PDB entry 9EUG | electron microscopy, 4.50 A resolution (low resolution: residue-level contacts below are approximate; hydrogen-bond / salt-bridge calls are withheld) | chains R and S of the 27 polymer chains in the assembly

Chain R (and S):
Name: Capsid protein
From: Staphylococcus phage 812
Notes: chain S of this document is another copy of the same molecule, construct and numbering; everything in this record applies to it too
UniProt: A1YTP2 (A1YTP2_9CAUD); residues 1-142 here = UniProt positions 1-142
Amino-acid sequence (142 residues; each row starts with the number of its first residue):
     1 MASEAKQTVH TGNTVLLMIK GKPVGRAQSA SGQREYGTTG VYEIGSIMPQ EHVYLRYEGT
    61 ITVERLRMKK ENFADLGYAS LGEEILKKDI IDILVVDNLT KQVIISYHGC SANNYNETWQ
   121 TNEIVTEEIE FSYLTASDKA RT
Unresolved in the structure: 1, 141-142

How chain R and chain S interact:
Contacting residue pairs (68; chain R residue first):
  R26(R) with T8(S); V9(S)
  Y54(R) with I47(S)
  L55(R) with I47(S)
  R56(R) with Y42(S); I47(S)
  Y57(R) with Y42(S); I47(S); M48(S)
  R67(R) with V9(S); H10(S)
  M68(R) with T8(S)
  K69(R) with E4(S); Q7(S); T8(S); H10(S)
  S80(R) with Y36(S); Y57(S)
  L81(R) with R34(S); Y57(S); A136(S); S137(S)
  G82(R) with Y57(S); A136(S)
  I85(R) with Y36(S); Y57(S)
  S111(R) with T38(S); H52(S); Y54(S)
  A112(R) with Y36(S); T38(S)
  N113(R) with E35(S); Y36(S); T38(S)
  N114(R) with R34(S); E35(S)
  Y115(R) with G32(S); R34(S); Y36(S)
  N116(R) with G32(S); Q33(S)
  E117(R) with S31(S); G32(S); R34(S); I105(S)
  T118(R) with A30(S); S31(S)
  W119(R) with V15(S); S29(S); A30(S); V95(S); I105(S)
  Q120(R) with G12(S); Q28(S); S29(S)
  T121(R) with A27(S); Q28(S)
  E123(R) with T11(S); G12(S)
  I124(R) with V9(S); H10(S)
  V125(R) with H10(S); T11(S)
  S132(R) with H52(S)
  Y133(R) with H52(S)
  L134(R) with P49(S); H52(S)
  T135(R) with M48(S)
Interface residues without a listed pair, chain R (33 interface residues in all): L66, G109, N122
Interface residues without a listed pair, chain S (36 interface residues in all): Q50, E51, D97, I104, Y107, D138

Overview:
33 residues of chain R and 36 residues of chain S are in contact.
Both chains are Capsid protein (Staphylococcus phage 812). Entry 9EUG (Cryo-EM structure of Staphylococcus
aureus bacteriophage phi812 baseplate in the pre-contraction state - core, wedge module ...) was determined by
electron microscopy.
